PDB entry 6JSD | X-ray diffraction, 2.04 A resolution | chains A and B

# Chain A (and B)
Molecule: Hypothetical membrane protein
Organism: Corynebacterium glutamicum (strain ATCC 13032 / DSM 20300 / JCM 1318 / LMG 3730 / NCIMB 10025)
Notes: chain B of this document is another copy of the same molecule, construct and numbering; everything in this record applies to it too
UniProtKB: Q8NTB9 (Q8NTB9_CORGL); residues 364-529 here correspond to UniProt positions 372-537 (UniProt number = residue number + 8)
Chain sequence (175 residues; each row starts with the number of its first residue):
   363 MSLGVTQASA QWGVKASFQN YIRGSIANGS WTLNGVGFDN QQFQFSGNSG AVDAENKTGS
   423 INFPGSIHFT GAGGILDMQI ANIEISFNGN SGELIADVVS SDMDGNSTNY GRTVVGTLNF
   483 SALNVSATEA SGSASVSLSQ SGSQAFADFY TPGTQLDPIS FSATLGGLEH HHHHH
Not modelled in the structure: 363, 529-537 (chain B: 363, 502-504, 529-537)
Construct notes: initiating methionine (363); engineered mutation Ala434 (His442 in Q8NTB9); expression tag (530-537)

# Interface between chain A and chain B
Contacting residue pairs (169; chain A residue first):
  Ser364(A) - Val414(B)
  Leu365(A) - Ala413(B)
  Leu365(A) - Val414(B)  hydrogen bond (backbone-backbone)
  Leu365(A) - Ala489(B)
  Leu365(A) - Leu527(B)  hydrophobic
  Leu365(A) - Gly528(B)
  Gly366(A) - Gly412(B)
  Gly366(A) - Leu527(B)
  Gly366(A) - Gly528(B)  hydrogen bond (backbone-backbone)
  Val367(A) - Asn410(B)
  Val367(A) - Ser411(B)
  Val367(A) - Gly412(B)  hydrogen bond (backbone-backbone)
  Val367(A) - Ile423(B)  hydrophobic
  Val367(A) - Thr526(B)
  Thr368(A) - Asn410(B)  hydrogen bond (backbone-side chain)
  Thr368(A) - Thr526(B)  hydrogen bond (backbone-backbone)
  Thr368(A) - Leu527(B)
  Gln369(A) - Gly409(B)
  Gln369(A) - Asn410(B)
  Gln369(A) - Ala525(B)
  Gln369(A) - Thr526(B)  hydrogen bond (backbone-backbone)
  Ala370(A) - Ser408(B)
  Ala370(A) - Gly409(B)  hydrogen bond (backbone-backbone)
  Ala370(A) - Ile423(B)  hydrophobic
  Ala370(A) - Phe425(B)
  Ala370(A) - Ser524(B)
  Ala370(A) - Ala525(B)  hydrophobic
  Ser371(A) - Phe407(B)
  Ser371(A) - Phe425(B)
  Ser371(A) - Phe523(B)
  Ser371(A) - Ser524(B)  hydrogen bond (backbone-backbone)
  Ala372(A) - Phe405(B)
  Ala372(A) - Gln406(B)
  Ala372(A) - Phe407(B)  hydrogen bond (backbone-backbone)
  Ala372(A) - Phe425(B)  hydrophobic
  Ala372(A) - Ile447(B)  hydrophobic
  Ala372(A) - Ser522(B)
  Gln373(A) - Gln404(B)  hydrogen bond
  Gln373(A) - Phe405(B)
  Gln373(A) - Gln406(B)  hydrogen bond
  Gln373(A) - Pro520(B)
  Gln373(A) - Ile521(B)
  Gln373(A) - Ser522(B)  hydrogen bond (backbone-backbone)
  Trp374(A) - Gln404(B)
  Trp374(A) - Phe405(B)  hydrogen bond (backbone-backbone)
  Trp374(A) - Leu456(B)  hydrophobic
  Trp374(A) - Val477(B)  hydrophobic
  Trp374(A) - Val498(B)
  Trp374(A) - Asp519(B)  hydrogen bond
  Trp374(A) - Pro520(B)
  Trp374(A) - Ile521(B)  hydrophobic
  Gly375(A) - Gln404(B)
  Gly375(A) - Phe405(B)
  Gly375(A) - Asp519(B)  hydrogen bond (backbone-side chain)
  Gly375(A) - Pro520(B)  hydrogen bond (backbone-backbone)
  Val376(A) - Phe405(B)  hydrophobic
  Val376(A) - Asp519(B)  hydrogen bond (backbone-side chain)
  Lys377(A) - Ile388(B)
  Lys377(A) - Trp393(B)
  Lys377(A) - Phe400(B)
  Ala378(A) - Gln517(B)
  Ala378(A) - Leu518(B)
  Ala378(A) - Asp519(B)
  Ser379(A) - Val498(B)
  Ser379(A) - Leu500(B)
  Ser379(A) - Asp519(B)  hydrogen bond
  Phe380(A) - Ile388(B)  hydrophobic
  Phe380(A) - Trp393(B)  hydrophobic
  Phe380(A) - Phe431(B)  hydrophobic
  Phe380(A) - Leu438(B)  hydrophobic
  Phe380(A) - Met440(B)  hydrophobic
  Gln381(A) - Ile384(B)
  Gln381(A) - Arg385(B)
  Gln381(A) - Ile388(B)
  Gln381(A) - Gln517(B)
  Asn382(A) - Leu500(B)
  Asn382(A) - Thr516(B)
  Asn382(A) - Gln517(B)  hydrogen bond (side chain-backbone)
  Tyr383(A) - Leu500(B)
  Ile384(A) - Tyr383(B)  hydrophobic
  Ile384(A) - Ser387(B)
  Ile384(A) - Ile388(B)  hydrophobic
  Arg385(A) - Ile384(B)
  Arg385(A) - Gln506(B)  hydrogen bond
  Arg385(A) - Asp510(B)  salt bridge
  Arg385(A) - Thr513(B)
  Arg385(A) - Pro514(B)  hydrogen bond (side chain-backbone)
  Arg385(A) - Gly515(B)
  Arg385(A) - Thr516(B)
  Gly386(A) - Gln506(B)
  Ile388(A) - Phe380(B)  hydrophobic
  Ile388(A) - Ile384(B)  hydrophobic
  Ile388(A) - Thr513(B)
  Ala389(A) - Phe508(B)
  Ala389(A) - Ala509(B)  hydrophobic
  Ala389(A) - Tyr512(B)  hydrogen bond (backbone-side chain)
  Ala389(A) - Thr513(B)
  Asn390(A) - Gln506(B)  hydrogen bond
  Trp393(A) - Phe380(B)  hydrophobic
  Trp393(A) - Tyr512(B)
  Phe400(A) - Phe511(B)
  Gln403(A) - Gly375(B)
  Gln403(A) - Lys377(B)  hydrogen bond
  Gln403(A) - Asp510(B)
  Gln403(A) - Phe511(B)
  Gln404(A) - Gln373(B)
  Gln404(A) - Trp374(B)
  Gln404(A) - Gly375(B)
  Phe405(A) - Ala372(B)
  Phe405(A) - Gln373(B)
  Phe405(A) - Trp374(B)  hydrogen bond (backbone-backbone)
  Phe405(A) - Val376(B)  hydrophobic
  Gln406(A) - Ala372(B)
  Gln406(A) - Gln373(B)
  Phe407(A) - Ser371(B)
  Phe407(A) - Ala372(B)  hydrogen bond (backbone-backbone)
  Ser408(A) - Ala370(B)
  Gly409(A) - Gln369(B)
  Gly409(A) - Ala370(B)  hydrogen bond (backbone-backbone)
  Asn410(A) - Val367(B)
  Asn410(A) - Thr368(B)
  Ser411(A) - Val367(B)
  Gly412(A) - Gly366(B)
  Gly412(A) - Val367(B)  hydrogen bond (backbone-backbone)
  Ala413(A) - Ser364(B)
  Ala413(A) - Leu365(B)
  Val414(A) - Ser364(B)
  Val414(A) - Leu365(B)  hydrogen bond (backbone-backbone)
  Ile423(A) - Val367(B)  hydrophobic
  Ile423(A) - Ala370(B)  hydrophobic
  Phe425(A) - Ala370(B)  hydrophobic
  Phe425(A) - Ser371(B)
  Phe425(A) - Ala372(B)  hydrophobic
  Phe431(A) - Phe380(B)  hydrophobic
  Ile437(A) - Ile437(B)  hydrophobic
  Leu438(A) - Tyr383(B)  hydrophobic
  Leu456(A) - Trp374(B)  hydrophobic
  Ala489(A) - Leu365(B)
  Tyr512(A) - Tyr383(B)
  Thr516(A) - Asn382(B)
  Gln517(A) - Asn382(B)  hydrogen bond (backbone-side chain)
  Leu518(A) - Ser379(B)
  Asp519(A) - Trp374(B)  hydrogen bond (backbone-side chain)
  Asp519(A) - Gly375(B)
  Asp519(A) - Val376(B)  hydrogen bond (side chain-backbone)
  Asp519(A) - Lys377(B)  hydrogen bond (side chain-backbone)
  Asp519(A) - Ala378(B)  hydrogen bond (side chain-backbone)
  Asp519(A) - Ser379(B)  hydrogen bond
  Pro520(A) - Trp374(B)
  Pro520(A) - Gly375(B)
  Ile521(A) - Gln373(B)
  Ile521(A) - Trp374(B)  hydrophobic
  Ser522(A) - Ala372(B)
  Ser522(A) - Gln373(B)  hydrogen bond (backbone-backbone)
  Phe523(A) - Ser371(B)
  Phe523(A) - Ala372(B)  hydrophobic
  Ser524(A) - Ala370(B)
  Ser524(A) - Ser371(B)  hydrogen bond (backbone-backbone)
  Ala525(A) - Gln369(B)
  Ala525(A) - Ala370(B)  hydrophobic
  Thr526(A) - Val367(B)
  Thr526(A) - Thr368(B)  hydrogen bond (backbone-backbone)
  Thr526(A) - Gln369(B)  hydrogen bond (backbone-backbone)
  Leu527(A) - Gly366(B)
  Leu527(A) - Val367(B)  hydrophobic
  Leu527(A) - Thr368(B)
  Gly528(A) - Leu365(B)
  Gly528(A) - Gly366(B)  hydrogen bond (backbone-backbone)
  Gly528(A) - Thr368(B)
Interface residues without a listed pair, chain A (66 interface residues in all): Ala416, Ile447, Val477, Val498, Phe511
Interface residues without a listed pair, chain B (78 interface residues in all): Asn390, Asp401, Asn402, Gln403, Ile429, Ile442, Ile445, Ser488

# Summary
66 residues of chain A and 78 residues of chain B are in contact; the contacts include 40 hydrogen bonds and 1
salt bridge. Polar contacts include Arg385(A)-Asp510(B), Thr368(A)-Asn410(B) and Gln373(A)-Gln404(B).
Both chains are Hypothetical membrane protein (Corynebacterium glutamicum (strain ATCC 13032 / DSM 20300 / JCM
1318 / LMG 3730 / NCIMB 10025)). Entry 6JSD (Crystal structure of the domain-swapped dimer H434A variant of
the C-terminal domain of HtaA from Corynebacterium ...) was determined by X-ray diffraction (same publication
as 6JS9, 6JSA, 6JSB and 6JSC).
